Entry 6Z3D (X-ray diffraction, 1.70 A resolution); this record covers chains E and F of the 6 polymer chains in the assembly.

Chain E (and F):
Molecule: Ferritin
From: Mus musculus
Notes: chain F of this document is another copy of the same molecule, construct and numbering; everything in this record applies to it too
UniProtKB: Q9CPX4 (Q9CPX4_MOUSE); residues 1-183 here = UniProt positions 1-183
Sequence (216 residues; row label = number of the first residue in the row; numbers below 1 keep their minus sign (Met-19 is residue -19)):
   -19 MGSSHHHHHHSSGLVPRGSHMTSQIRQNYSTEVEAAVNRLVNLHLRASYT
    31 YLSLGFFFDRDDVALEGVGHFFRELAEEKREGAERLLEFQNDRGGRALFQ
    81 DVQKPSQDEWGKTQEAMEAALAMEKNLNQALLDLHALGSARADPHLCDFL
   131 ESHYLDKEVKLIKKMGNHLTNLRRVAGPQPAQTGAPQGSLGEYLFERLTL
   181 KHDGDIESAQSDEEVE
Not modelled in the structure: -19 to 0, 157-168, 183-196 (chain F: -19 to 1, 157-168, 184-196)
Sequence notes: initiating methionine (-19); expression tag (-18 to 0, 184-196)

How chain E and chain F interact:
Pairs across the interface - 62 pairs, chain E then chain F:
  Ser3(E) - Asp41(F)  hydrogen bond
  Gln4(E) - Asp41(F)  hydrogen bond
  Ile5(E) - Asp41(F)
  Leu25(E) - Tyr29(F)  hydrophobic
  Ser28(E) - Arg60(F)  hydrogen bond
  Tyr29(E) - Leu25(F)  hydrophobic
  Tyr29(E) - Phe79(F)
  Tyr29(E) - Gln80(F)  hydrogen bond (side chain-backbone)
  Tyr29(E) - Val82(F)  hydrophobic
  Ser33(E) - Phe79(F)
  Phe36(E) - Glu64(F)
  Phe36(E) - Leu67(F)  hydrophobic
  Phe36(E) - Glu68(F)
  Phe36(E) - Asn71(F)  hydrogen bond (backbone-side chain)
  Asp39(E) - Asn71(F)
  Arg40(E) - Asn71(F)
  Arg40(E) - Gly75(F)  hydrogen bond (side chain-backbone)
  Arg40(E) - Arg76(F)
  Asp41(E) - Ser3(F)  hydrogen bond
  Asp41(E) - Gln4(F)  hydrogen bond
  Asp41(E) - Ile5(F)
  Asp41(E) - Arg76(F)  salt bridge
  Asp42(E) - Arg76(F)  salt bridge
  Arg53(E) - Glu64(F)  salt bridge
  Glu57(E) - Arg60(F)  salt bridge
  Glu57(E) - Glu64(F)
  Arg60(E) - Ser28(F)  hydrogen bond
  Arg60(E) - Glu57(F)  salt bridge
  Arg60(E) - Arg60(F)
  Glu64(E) - Leu32(F)
  Glu64(E) - Phe36(F)
  Glu64(E) - Arg53(F)  salt bridge
  Glu64(E) - Glu57(F)
  Leu67(E) - Phe36(F)  hydrophobic
  Glu68(E) - Phe36(F)
  Asn71(E) - Phe36(F)  hydrogen bond (side chain-backbone)
  Asn71(E) - Asp39(F)
  Asn71(E) - Arg40(F)
  Gly74(E) - Arg40(F)
  Gly75(E) - Arg40(F)
  Arg76(E) - Arg40(F)
  Arg76(E) - Asp41(F)  salt bridge
  Arg76(E) - Asp42(F)  salt bridge
  Arg76(E) - Glu89(F)  salt bridge
  Phe79(E) - Tyr29(F)  hydrophobic
  Phe79(E) - Ser33(F)
  Phe79(E) - Lys84(F)
  Phe79(E) - Pro85(F)
  Gln80(E) - Tyr29(F)  hydrogen bond (backbone-side chain)
  Gln80(E) - Lys84(F)
  Asp81(E) - Val82(F)
  Asp81(E) - Gln83(F)
  Asp81(E) - Lys84(F)  hydrogen bond (side chain-backbone)
  Val82(E) - Tyr29(F)  hydrophobic
  Val82(E) - Asp81(F)
  Val82(E) - Val82(F)  hydrogen bond (backbone-backbone)
  Gln83(E) - Asp81(F)
  Lys84(E) - Phe79(F)
  Lys84(E) - Gln80(F)
  Lys84(E) - Asp81(F)  hydrogen bond (backbone-side chain)
  Pro85(E) - Phe79(F)
  Glu89(E) - Arg76(F)  salt bridge
Other interface residues (no listed pair), chain E (35 interface residues in all): Asn22, Leu32, Ala56, Leu78, Asp88
Other interface residues (no listed pair), chain F (35 interface residues in all): Asn22, Ala56, Gly74, Leu78, Asp88

In short:
The chain E/chain F interface involves 35 residues from each chain, with 14 hydrogen bonds and 10 salt
bridges. Among the polar pairs are Asp41(E)-Arg76(F), Asp42(E)-Arg76(F) and Arg53(E)-Glu64(F).
Both chains are Ferritin (Mus musculus). Entry 6Z3D (L-FerritinMSA) was determined by X-ray diffraction
together with 6ZLQ, 6ZLG and 6ZH5 from the same study.
